Entry 8SQN (electron microscopy, 3.89 A resolution); this record covers chains B and L of the 9 polymer chains in the assembly.

Chain B:
Molecule: E1 envelope glycoprotein
Organism: Western equine encephalitis virus
UniProt: Q1W679 (Q1W679_WEEV); residues 1-438 here correspond to UniProt positions 798-1235 (UniProt number = residue number + 797)
Sequence (438 residues; row label = number of the first residue in the row):
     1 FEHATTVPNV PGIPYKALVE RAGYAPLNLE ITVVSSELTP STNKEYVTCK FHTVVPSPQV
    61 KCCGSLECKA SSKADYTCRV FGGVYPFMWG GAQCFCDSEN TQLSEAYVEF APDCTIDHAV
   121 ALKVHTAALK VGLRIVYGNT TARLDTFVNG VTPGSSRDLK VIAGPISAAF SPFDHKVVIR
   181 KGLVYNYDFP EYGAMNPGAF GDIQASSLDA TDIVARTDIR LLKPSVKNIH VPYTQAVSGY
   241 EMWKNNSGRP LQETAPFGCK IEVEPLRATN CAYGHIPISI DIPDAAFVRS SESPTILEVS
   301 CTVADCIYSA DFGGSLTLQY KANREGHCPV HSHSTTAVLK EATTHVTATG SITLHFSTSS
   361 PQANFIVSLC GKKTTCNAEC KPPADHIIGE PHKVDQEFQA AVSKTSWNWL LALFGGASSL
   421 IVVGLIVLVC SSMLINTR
Cystine bridges: Cys49-Cys114, Cys62-Cys94, Cys63-Cys96, Cys68-Cys78, Cys259-Cys271, Cys301-Cys376, Cys306-Cys380, Cys328-Cys370
Covalently attached groups: N-acetylglucosamine (NAG) linked to Asn139
Ligand contacts: N-acetylglucosamine (NAG; 2-acetamido-2-deoxy-beta-D-glucopyranose): Gly83, Val84, Ser98, Lys223

Chain L:
Molecule: E2 envelope glycoprotein
Organism: Western equine encephalitis virus
UniProt: Q1W679 (Q1W679_WEEV); residues 5-419 here correspond to UniProt positions 321-735 (UniProt number = residue number + 316)
Sequence (415 residues; each row starts with the number of its first residue):
     5 ITDDFTLTSP YLGFCPYCRH SAPCFSPIKI ENVWDESDDG SIRIQVSAQF GYNQAGTADV
    65 TKFRYMSYDH DHDIKEDSME KLAISTSGPC RRLGHKGYFL LAQCPPGDSV TVSITSGASE
   125 NSCTVEKKIR RKFVGREEYL FPPVHGKLVK CHVYDHLKET SAGYITMHRP GPHAYKSYLE
   185 EASGEVYIKP PSGKNVTYEC KCGDYSTGIV STRTKMNGCT KAKQCIAYKR DQTKWVFNSP
   245 DLIRHTDHSV QGKLHIPFRL TPTVCPVPLA HTPTVTKWFK GITLHLTATR PTLLTTRKLG
   305 LRADATAEWI TGTTSRNFSV GREGLEYVWG NHEPVRVWAQ ESAPGDPHGW PHEIIIHYYH
   365 RHPVYTVIVL CGVALAILVG TASSAACIAK ARRDCLTPYA LAPNATVPTA LAVLC
Cystine bridges: Cys19-Cys127, Cys22-Cys28, Cys94-Cys108, Cys155-Cys269, Cys204-Cys229, Cys206-Cys223
Covalently attached groups: N-acetylglucosamine (NAG) linked to Asn199

Interface between chain B and chain L:
Pairs across the interface (14):
  Asp218(B) - His275(L)  salt bridge
  Arg220(B) - His275(L)  hydrogen bond
  Arg220(B) - Thr276(L)  hydrogen bond (side chain-backbone)
  Leu222(B) - His149(L)
  Lys223(B) - His149(L)  hydrogen bond (backbone-side chain)
  Ser225(B) - His149(L)  hydrogen bond
  Val226(B) - Val148(L)
  His230(B) - Val148(L)
  His230(B) - His149(L)
  Pro232(B) - His149(L)
  Thr234(B) - His275(L)
  Gln235(B) - His275(L)  hydrogen bond (backbone-side chain)
  Ala236(B) - His275(L)
  Met242(B) - Thr317(L)
Also at the interface, not in a pair above, chain B (13 interface residues in all): Val237
Also at the interface, not in a pair above, chain L (6 interface residues in all): Thr278

Overview:
Chain B and chain L form an interface of 13 and 6 residues respectively, with 5 hydrogen bonds and 1 salt
bridge. Polar pairs include Asp218(B)-His275(L), Arg220(B)-His275(L) and Arg220(B)-Thr276(L). Chain B binds
N-acetylglucosamine. N-acetylglucosamine is covalently linked to Asn139(B). Covalently linked
N-acetylglucosamine: at Asn199(L).
Here chain B is E1 envelope glycoprotein and chain L is E2 envelope glycoprotein, both from Western equine
encephalitis virus. Entry 8SQN (CryoEM structure of Western equine encephalitis virus VLP in complex with the
chimeric Du-D1-Mo-D2 MXRA8 receptor) was determined by electron microscopy (same publication as 8DAN and
8DAQ).
